8PR3 - chains f and j of the 9 polymer chains in the assembly; structure by electron microscopy, 3.90 A resolution.

# Chain f
Protein: Cytoplasmic dynein 1 heavy chain 1
From: Homo sapiens
Reference sequence: Q14204 (DYHC1_HUMAN); numbering as in UniProt (aligned over 1-4646)
Sequence (4646 residues; each row starts with the number of its first residue):
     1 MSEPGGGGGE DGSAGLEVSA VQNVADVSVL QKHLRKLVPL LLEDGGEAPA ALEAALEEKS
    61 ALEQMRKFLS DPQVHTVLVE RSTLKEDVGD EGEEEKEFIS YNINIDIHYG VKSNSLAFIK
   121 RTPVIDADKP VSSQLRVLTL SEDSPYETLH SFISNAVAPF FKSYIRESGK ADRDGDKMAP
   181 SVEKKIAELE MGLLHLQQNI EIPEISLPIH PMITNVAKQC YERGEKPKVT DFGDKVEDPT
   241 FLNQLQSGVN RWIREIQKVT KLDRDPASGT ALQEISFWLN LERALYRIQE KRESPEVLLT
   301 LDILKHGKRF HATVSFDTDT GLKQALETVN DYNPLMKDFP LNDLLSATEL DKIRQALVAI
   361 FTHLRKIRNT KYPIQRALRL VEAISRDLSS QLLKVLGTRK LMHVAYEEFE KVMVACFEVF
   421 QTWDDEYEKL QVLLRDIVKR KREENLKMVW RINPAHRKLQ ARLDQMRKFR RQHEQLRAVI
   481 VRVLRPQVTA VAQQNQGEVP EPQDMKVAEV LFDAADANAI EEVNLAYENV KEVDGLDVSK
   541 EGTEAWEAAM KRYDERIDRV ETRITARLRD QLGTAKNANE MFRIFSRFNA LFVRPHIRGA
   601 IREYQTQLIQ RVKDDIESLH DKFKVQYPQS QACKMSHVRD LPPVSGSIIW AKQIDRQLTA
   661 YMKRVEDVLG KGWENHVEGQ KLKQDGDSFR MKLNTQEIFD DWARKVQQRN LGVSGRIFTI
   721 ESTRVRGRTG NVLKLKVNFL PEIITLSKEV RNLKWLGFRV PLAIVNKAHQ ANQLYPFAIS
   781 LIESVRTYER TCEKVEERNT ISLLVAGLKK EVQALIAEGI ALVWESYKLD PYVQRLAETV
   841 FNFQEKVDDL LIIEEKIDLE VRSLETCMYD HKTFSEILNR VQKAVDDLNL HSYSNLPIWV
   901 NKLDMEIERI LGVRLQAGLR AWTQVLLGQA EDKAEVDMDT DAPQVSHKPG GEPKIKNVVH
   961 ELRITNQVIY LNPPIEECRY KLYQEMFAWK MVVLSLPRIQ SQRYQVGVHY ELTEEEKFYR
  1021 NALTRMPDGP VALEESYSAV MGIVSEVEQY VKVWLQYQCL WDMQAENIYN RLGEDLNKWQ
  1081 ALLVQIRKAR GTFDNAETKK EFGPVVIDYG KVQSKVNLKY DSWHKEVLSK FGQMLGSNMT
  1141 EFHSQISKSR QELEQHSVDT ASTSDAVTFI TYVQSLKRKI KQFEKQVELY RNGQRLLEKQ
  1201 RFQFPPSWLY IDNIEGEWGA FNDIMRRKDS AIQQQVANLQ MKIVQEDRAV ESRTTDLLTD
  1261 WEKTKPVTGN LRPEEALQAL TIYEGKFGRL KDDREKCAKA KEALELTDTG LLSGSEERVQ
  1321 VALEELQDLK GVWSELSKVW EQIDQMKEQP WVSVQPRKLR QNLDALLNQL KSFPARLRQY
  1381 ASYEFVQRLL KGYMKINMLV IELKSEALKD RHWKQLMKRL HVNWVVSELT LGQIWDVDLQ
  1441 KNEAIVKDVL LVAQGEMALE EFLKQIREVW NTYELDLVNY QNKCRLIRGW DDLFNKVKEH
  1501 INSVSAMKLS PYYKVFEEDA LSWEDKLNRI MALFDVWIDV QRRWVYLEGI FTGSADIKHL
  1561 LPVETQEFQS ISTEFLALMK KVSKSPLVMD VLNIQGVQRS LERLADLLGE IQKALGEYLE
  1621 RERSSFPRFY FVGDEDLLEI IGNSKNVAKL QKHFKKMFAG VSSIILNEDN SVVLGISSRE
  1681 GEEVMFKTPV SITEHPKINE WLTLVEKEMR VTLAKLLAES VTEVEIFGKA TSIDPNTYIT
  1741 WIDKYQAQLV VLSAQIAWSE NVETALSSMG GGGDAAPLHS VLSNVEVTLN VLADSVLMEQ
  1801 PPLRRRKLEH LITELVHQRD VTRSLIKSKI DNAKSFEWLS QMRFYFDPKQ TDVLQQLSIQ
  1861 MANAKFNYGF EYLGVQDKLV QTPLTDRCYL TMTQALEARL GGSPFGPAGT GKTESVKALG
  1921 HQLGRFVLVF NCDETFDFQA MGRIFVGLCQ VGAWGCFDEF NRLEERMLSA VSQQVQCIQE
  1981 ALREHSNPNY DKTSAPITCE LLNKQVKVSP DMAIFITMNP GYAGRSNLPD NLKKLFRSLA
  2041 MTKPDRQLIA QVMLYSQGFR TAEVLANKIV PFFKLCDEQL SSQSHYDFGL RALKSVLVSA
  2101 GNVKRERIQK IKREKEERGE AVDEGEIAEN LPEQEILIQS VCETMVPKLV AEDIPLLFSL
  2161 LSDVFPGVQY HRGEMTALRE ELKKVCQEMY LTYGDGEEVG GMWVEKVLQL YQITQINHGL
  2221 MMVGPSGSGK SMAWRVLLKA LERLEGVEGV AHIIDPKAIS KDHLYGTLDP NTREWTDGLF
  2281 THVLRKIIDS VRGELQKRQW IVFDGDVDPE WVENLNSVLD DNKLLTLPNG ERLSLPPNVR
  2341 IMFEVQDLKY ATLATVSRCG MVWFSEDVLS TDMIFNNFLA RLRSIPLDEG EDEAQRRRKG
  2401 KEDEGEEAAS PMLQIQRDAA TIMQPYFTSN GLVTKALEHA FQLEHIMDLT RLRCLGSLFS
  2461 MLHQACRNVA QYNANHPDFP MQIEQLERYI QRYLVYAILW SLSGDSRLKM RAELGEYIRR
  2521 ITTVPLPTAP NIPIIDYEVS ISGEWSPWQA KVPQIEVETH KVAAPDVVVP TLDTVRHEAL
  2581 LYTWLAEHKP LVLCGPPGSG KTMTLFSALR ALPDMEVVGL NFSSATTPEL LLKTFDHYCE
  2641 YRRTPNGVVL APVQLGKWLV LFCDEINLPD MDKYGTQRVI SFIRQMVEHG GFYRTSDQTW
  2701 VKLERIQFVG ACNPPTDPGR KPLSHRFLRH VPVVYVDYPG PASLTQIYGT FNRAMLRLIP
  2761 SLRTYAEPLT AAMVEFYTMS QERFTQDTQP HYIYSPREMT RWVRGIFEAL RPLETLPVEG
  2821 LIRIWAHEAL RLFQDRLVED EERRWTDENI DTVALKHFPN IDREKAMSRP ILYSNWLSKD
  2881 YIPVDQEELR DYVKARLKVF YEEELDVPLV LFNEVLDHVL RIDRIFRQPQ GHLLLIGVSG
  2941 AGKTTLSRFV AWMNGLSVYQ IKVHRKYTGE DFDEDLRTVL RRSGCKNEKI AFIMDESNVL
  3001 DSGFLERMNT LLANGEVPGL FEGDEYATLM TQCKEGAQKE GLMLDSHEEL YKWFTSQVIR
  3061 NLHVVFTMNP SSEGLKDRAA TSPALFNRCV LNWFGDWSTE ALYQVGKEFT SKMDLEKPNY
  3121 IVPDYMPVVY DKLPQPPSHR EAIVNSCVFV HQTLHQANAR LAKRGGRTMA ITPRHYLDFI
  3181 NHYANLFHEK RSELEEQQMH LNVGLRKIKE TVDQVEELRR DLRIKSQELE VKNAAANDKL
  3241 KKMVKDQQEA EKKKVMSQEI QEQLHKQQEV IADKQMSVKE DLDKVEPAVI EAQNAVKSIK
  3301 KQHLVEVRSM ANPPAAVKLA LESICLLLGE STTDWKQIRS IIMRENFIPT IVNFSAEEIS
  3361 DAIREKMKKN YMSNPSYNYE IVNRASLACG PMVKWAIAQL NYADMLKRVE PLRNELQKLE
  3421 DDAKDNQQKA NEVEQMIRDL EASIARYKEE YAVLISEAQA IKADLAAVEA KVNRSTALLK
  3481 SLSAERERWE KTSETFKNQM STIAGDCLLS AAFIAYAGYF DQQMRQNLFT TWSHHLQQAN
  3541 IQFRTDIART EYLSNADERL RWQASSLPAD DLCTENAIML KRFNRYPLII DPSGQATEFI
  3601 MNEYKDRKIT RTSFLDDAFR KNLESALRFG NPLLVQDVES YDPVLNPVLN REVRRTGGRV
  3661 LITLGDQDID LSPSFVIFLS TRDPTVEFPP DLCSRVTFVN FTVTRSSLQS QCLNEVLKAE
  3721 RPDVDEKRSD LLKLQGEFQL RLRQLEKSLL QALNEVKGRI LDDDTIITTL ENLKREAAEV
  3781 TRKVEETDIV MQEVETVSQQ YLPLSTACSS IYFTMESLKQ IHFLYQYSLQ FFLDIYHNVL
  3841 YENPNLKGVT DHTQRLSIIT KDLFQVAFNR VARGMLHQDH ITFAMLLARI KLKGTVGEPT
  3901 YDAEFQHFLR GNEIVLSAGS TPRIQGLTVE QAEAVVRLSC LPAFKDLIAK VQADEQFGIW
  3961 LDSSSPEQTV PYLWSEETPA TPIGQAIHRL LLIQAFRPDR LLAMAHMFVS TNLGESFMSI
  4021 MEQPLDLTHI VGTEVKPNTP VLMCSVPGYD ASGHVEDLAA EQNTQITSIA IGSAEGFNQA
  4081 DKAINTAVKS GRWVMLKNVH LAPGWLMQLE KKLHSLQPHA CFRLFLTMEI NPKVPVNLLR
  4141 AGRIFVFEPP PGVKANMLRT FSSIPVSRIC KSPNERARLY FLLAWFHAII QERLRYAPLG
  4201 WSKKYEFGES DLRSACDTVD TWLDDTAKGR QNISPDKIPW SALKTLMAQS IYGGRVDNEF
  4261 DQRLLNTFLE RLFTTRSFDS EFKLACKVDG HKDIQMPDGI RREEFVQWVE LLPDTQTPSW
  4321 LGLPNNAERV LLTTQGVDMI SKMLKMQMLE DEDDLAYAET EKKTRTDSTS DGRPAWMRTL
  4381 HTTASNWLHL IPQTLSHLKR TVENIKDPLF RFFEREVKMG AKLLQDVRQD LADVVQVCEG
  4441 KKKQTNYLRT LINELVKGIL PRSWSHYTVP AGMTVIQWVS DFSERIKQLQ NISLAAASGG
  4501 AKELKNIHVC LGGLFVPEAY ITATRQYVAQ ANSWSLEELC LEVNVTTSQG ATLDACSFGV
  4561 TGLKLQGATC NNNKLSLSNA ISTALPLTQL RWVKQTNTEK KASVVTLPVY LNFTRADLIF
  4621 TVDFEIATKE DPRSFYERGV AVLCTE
Disordered / not traced: 1-559, 924-984, 1041-4646
Construct notes: engineered mutation E1567 (Arg in Q14204), E1610 (Lys in Q14204)
Swiss-Prot annotation at these positions:
  - binding site (ATP): G1906 to T1913, G2224 to S2231, G2595 to T2602, G2937 to T2944
  - modified residue: S2 (N-acetylserine), S70 (Phosphoserine), K1125 (N6-acetyllysine), S1230 (Phosphoserine), K3480 (N6-acetyllysine), S4162 (Phosphoserine), K4283 (N6-acetyllysine), T4366 (Phosphothreonine), S4368 (Phosphoserine)
  - natural variant: E94 (E94K: Found in a patient with spinal muscular atrophy; uncertain significance), K129 (K129I: In CDCBM13), R264 (R264L: In SMALED1), H306 (H306R: In CMT2O and SMALED1), I584 (I584L: In SMALED1), R598 (R598C: In CMT2O and SMALED1), T659 to M662 (deletion: In CDCBM13), K671 (K671E: In SMALED1), P776 (P776L: In SMALED1), Y970 (Y970C: In SMALED1), G1132 (G1132E: In SMALED1), Q1194 (Q1194R: In CMT2O), 8 further natural variant entries in UniProt

# Chain j
Protein: Cytoplasmic dynein 1 light intermediate chain 2
From: Homo sapiens
Reference sequence: O43237 (DC1L2_HUMAN); residue numbers follow UniProt; this construct covers 1-492
Sequence (492 residues; each row starts with the number of its first residue):
     1 MAPVGVEKKL LLGPNGPAVA AAGDLTSEEE EGQSLWSSIL SEVSTRARSK LPSGKNILVF
    61 GEDGSGKTTL MTKLQGAEHG KKGRGLEYLY LSVHDEDRDD HTRCNVWILD GDLYHKGLLK
   121 FAVSAESLPE TLVIFVADMS RPWTVMESLQ KWASVLREHI DKMKIPPEKM RELERKFVKD
   181 FQDYMEPEEG CQGSPQRRGP LTSGSDEENV ALPLGDNVLT HNLGIPVLVV CTKCDAVSVL
   241 EKEHDYRDEH LDFIQSHLRR FCLQYGAALI YTSVKEEKNL DLLYKYIVHK TYGFHFTTPA
   301 LVVEKDAVFI PAGWDNEKKI AILHENFTTV KPEDAYEDFI VKPPVRKLVH DKELAAEDEQ
   361 VFLMKQQSLL AKQPATPTRA SESPARGPSG SPRTQGRGGP ASVPSSSPGT SVKKPDPNIK
   421 NNAASEGVLA SFFNSLLSKK TGSPGSPGAG GVQSTAKKSG QKTVLSNVQE ELDRMTRKPD
   481 SMVTNSSTEN EA
Disordered / not traced: 1-48, 187-212, 374-492
Swiss-Prot annotation at these positions:
  - binding site (ATP): G61 to T68
  - modified residue: S194 (Phosphoserine), S383 (Phosphoserine), S391 (Phosphoserine), R397 (Omega-N-methylarginine), T441 (Phosphothreonine), S443 (Phosphoserine), S446 (Phosphoserine)

# Interface between chain f and chain j
Contacting residue pairs (48; chain f residue first):
  R716(f) - L369(j)
  R716(f) - L370(j)
  R716(f) - Q373(j)
  I720(f) - L363(j)  hydrophobic
  I720(f) - Q367(j)
  I720(f) - L370(j)  hydrophobic
  V732(f) - Q360(j)
  L733(f) - Q360(j)
  L733(f) - L363(j)
  L733(f) - M364(j)  hydrophobic
  L733(f) - Q367(j)
  Y788(f) - E359(j)  hydrogen bond
  C792(f) - E359(j)  hydrogen bond
  A806(f) - L354(j)
  A806(f) - A356(j)
  K809(f) - E359(j)  salt bridge
  K810(f) - L354(j)
  K810(f) - A355(j)  hydrogen bond (side chain-backbone)
  K810(f) - A356(j)
  Q813(f) - A356(j)
  Q813(f) - E357(j)
  Q813(f) - E359(j)
  Q813(f) - F362(j)
  A817(f) - Q366(j)
  I820(f) - Q366(j)
  I820(f) - L370(j)  hydrophobic
  S894(f) - L354(j)
  N895(f) - E353(j)
  N895(f) - L354(j)  hydrogen bond (side chain-backbone)
  F987(f) - K81(j)
  K990(f) - G83(j)
  K990(f) - R84(j)  hydrogen bond (side chain-backbone)
  Y1010(f) - R346(j)
  E1014(f) - D63(j)
  R1020(f) - R84(j)
  L1023(f) - R84(j)
  L1023(f) - Y114(j)  hydrogen bond (backbone-side chain)
  L1023(f) - H115(j)
  M1026(f) - Y114(j)
  G1029(f) - Y114(j)
  P1030(f) - Y114(j)
  L1033(f) - H115(j)
  E1034(f) - G117(j)
  E1034(f) - L118(j)
  E1034(f) - F121(j)
  Y1037(f) - L86(j)  hydrogen bond (side chain-backbone)
  Y1037(f) - L118(j)  hydrophobic
  S1038(f) - F121(j)
Interface residues without a listed pair, chain f (36 interface residues in all): F718, T719, K734, G807, I816, P897, I898, E1015, T1024
Interface residues without a listed pair, chain j (27 interface residues in all): H350

# Overview
Chain f and chain j form an interface of 36 and 27 residues respectively; the contacts include 7 hydrogen
bonds and 1 salt bridge. Among the polar pairs are K809(f)-E359(j), Y788(f)-E359(j) and C792(f)-E359(j).
Here chain f is Cytoplasmic dynein 1 heavy chain 1 and chain j is Cytoplasmic dynein 1 light intermediate
chain 2, both from Homo sapiens. Entry 8PR3 (Cytoplasmic dynein-1 heavy chain bound to JIP3-RH1) was
determined by electron microscopy together with 8PQW, 8PQY, 8PQZ, 8PR0, 8PR1, 8PR2 and 8PR4 from the same
study.
